Entry 1NY2 (X-ray diffraction, 2.30 A resolution); this record covers chains 1 and 2 of the 4 polymer chains in the assembly.

== Chain 1 ==
Molecule: thrombin light chain
Source organism: Homo sapiens
Notes: EC 3.4.21.5; fragment: light chain A
Reference sequence: P00734 (THRB_HUMAN); residues 1-14 here correspond to UniProt positions 336-349 (UniProt number = residue number + 335)
Amino-acid sequence (36 residues; each row starts with the number of its first residue; a row labelled like 14A-14M holds insertion residues (14A, then the next letters in order)):
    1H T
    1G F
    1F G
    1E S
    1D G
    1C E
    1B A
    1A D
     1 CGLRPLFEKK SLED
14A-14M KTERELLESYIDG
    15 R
Swiss-Prot annotation at these positions:
  - site: Arg15 (Cleavage)

== Chain 2 ==
Molecule: thrombin Heavy chain
Source organism: Homo sapiens
Notes: EC 3.4.21.5; fragment: heavy chain B
Reference sequence: P00734 (THRB_HUMAN); the construct lacks a stretch of the UniProt sequence and is renumbered around it, so the offset changes along the chain: 16-36 = UniProt 364-384; 37-60 = UniProt 386-409; 61-77 = UniProt 419-435; 78-97 = UniProt 437-456; 7 more segments
Amino-acid sequence (259 residues; each row starts with the number of its first residue; note: 1 number in that range is skipped by the numbering (no residue carries it; nothing is unmodelled there); a row labelled like 60A-60I holds insertion residues (60A, then the next letters in order)):
    16 IVEGSDAEIG MSPWQVMLFR K
   36A S
    37 PQELLCGASL ISDRWVLTAA HCLL
60A-60I YPPWDKNFT
    61 ENDLLVRIGK HSRTRYE
   77A R
    78 NIEKISMLEK IYIHPRYNWR
   97A E
    98 NLDRDIALMK LKKPVAFSDY IHPVCLPDRE TA
129A-129C ASL
   130 LQAGYKGRVT GWGNLKETWT
149A-149E ANVGK
   150 GQPSVLQVVN LPIVERPVCK DSTRIRITDN MFCAG
  184A Y
   185 KP
186A-186D DEGK
   187 RGDACEGDSG GPFVMKSP
204A-204B FN
   205 NRWYQMGIVS WGE
   219 GCD
  221A R
   222 DGKYGFYTHV FRLKKWIQKV IDQFGE
Disulfide bonds: Cys42-Cys58, Cys168-Cys182, Cys191-Cys220
Swiss-Prot annotation at these positions:
  - region: Ala183 to Val200 (High affinity receptor-binding region which is also known as the TP508 peptide)
  - active site (Charge relay system): His57, Asp102, Ser195
  - glycosylation: Asn60G (N-linked (GlcNAc...) (complex) asparagine)

== How chain 1 and chain 2 interact ==
Cross-chain cystine bridges: Cys1(1)-Cys122(2)
Residue-residue contacts (77; chain 1 residue first):
  Cys1(1) with Pro120(2); Val121(2); Cys122(2), disulfide; Arg206(2), hydrogen bond (backbone-side chain)
  Asp1A(1) with His119(2), hydrogen bond (backbone-side chain); Arg206(2)
  Ala1B(1) with Arg206(2), hydrogen bond (backbone-side chain)
  Glu1C(1) with Asp49(2); Phe114(2); Pro120(2)
  Gly1D(1) with Leu123(2)
  Ser1E(1) with Leu123(2), hydrogen bond (backbone-backbone); Asp125(2); Tyr208(2), hydrogen bond
  Gly1F(1) with Leu123(2); Lys235(2); Gln239(2)
  Phe1G(1) with Leu123(2); Lys235(2), hydrogen bond (backbone-side chain); Gln239(2)
  Thr1H(1) with Ile47(2), hydrogen bond (backbone-backbone); Leu123(2); Ile242(2); Glu247(2)
  Gly2(1) with Trp29(2); Pro120(2), hydrogen bond (backbone-backbone); Val121(2); Cys122(2); Arg206(2); Trp207(2), hydrogen bond (backbone-backbone)
  Leu3(1) with His119(2), hydrogen bond (backbone-side chain); Asn205(2); Arg206(2)
  Arg4(1) with Gly25(2); Met26(2), hydrogen bond (side chain-backbone); Pro28(2); Trp29(2); Arg137(2); Trp207(2)
  Pro5(1) with Ser115(2); Asp116(2)
  Leu6(1) with Ile24(2), hydrophobic; Asp116(2)
  Phe7(1) with Glu23(2); Ile24(2); Gly25(2); Met26(2), hydrophobic
  Glu8(1) with Lys202(2), salt bridge; Asn205(2); Trp207(2), hydrogen bond
  Lys9(1) with His119(2)
  Asp14(1) with Glu23(2); Met26(2); Arg137(2), salt bridge
  Lys14A(1) with Glu23(2), hydrogen bond (backbone-side chain)
  Thr14B(1) with Met26(2); Arg137(2), hydrogen bond (backbone-side chain); Asn159(2), hydrogen bond
  Glu14C(1) with Arg137(2); Lys202(2); Trp207(2)
  Glu14E(1) with Lys135(2), salt bridge; Asn159(2); Tyr184A(2)
  Leu14F(1) with Lys135(2); Gly136(2); Asn159(2); Trp207(2), hydrophobic
  Ser14I(1) with Gly133(2); Tyr134(2); Lys135(2), hydrogen bond (side chain-backbone)
  Tyr14J(1) with Tyr134(2), hydrophobic; Lys135(2); Met201(2); Lys202(2), hydrogen bond (side chain-backbone); Pro204(2)
  Ile14K(1) with Tyr134(2)
Interface residues without a listed pair, chain 1 (27 interface residues in all): Leu14G
Interface residues without a listed pair, chain 2 (39 interface residues in all): Ser27, Ser48, Tyr117, Leu129C

== Overview ==
The interface between chain 1 and chain 2 involves 27 residues on one side and 39 on the other; the contacts
include 1 disulfide bond, 17 hydrogen bonds and 3 salt bridges. Polar contacts include Glu8(1)-Lys202(2),
Glu14E(1)-Lys135(2) and Asp14(1)-Arg137(2).
Chain 1 is thrombin light chain and chain 2 is thrombin Heavy chain, both from Homo sapiens; the structure,
Human alpha thrombin inhibited by RPPGF and hirugen, was determined by X-ray diffraction.
